PDB entry 9DGG | electron microscopy, 2.98 A resolution | chains A and I of the 12 polymer chains in the assembly

== Chain A ==
Name: Histone H3.2
From: Xenopus laevis
UniProt: P84233 (H32_XENLA); residues 0-135 here correspond to UniProt positions 1-136 (UniProt number = residue number + 1)
Sequence (136 residues; row label = number of the first residue in the row; numbering starts at 0):
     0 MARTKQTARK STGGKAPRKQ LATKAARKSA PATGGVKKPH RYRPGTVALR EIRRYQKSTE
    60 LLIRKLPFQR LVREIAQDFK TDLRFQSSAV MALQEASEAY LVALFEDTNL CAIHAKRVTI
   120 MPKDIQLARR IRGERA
Not modelled in the structure: 0-37, 135
Differences from the reference sequence: engineered mutation Ala102 (Gly103 in P84233)
Swiss-Prot annotation at these positions:
  - modified residue: Arg2 (Asymmetric dimethylarginine), Thr3 (Phosphothreonine), Lys4 (Allysine), Gln5 (5-glutamyl dopamine), Thr6 (Phosphothreonine), Arg8 (Citrulline), Lys9 (N6,N6,N6-trimethyllysine), Ser10 (ADP-ribosylserine), Thr11 (Phosphothreonine), Lys14 (N6-(2-hydroxyisobutyryl)lysine), Arg17 (Asymmetric dimethylarginine), Lys18 (N6-(2-hydroxyisobutyryl)lysine), Lys23 (N6-(2-hydroxyisobutyryl)lysine), Arg26 (Citrulline), Lys27 (N6,N6,N6-trimethyllysine), Ser28 (ADP-ribosylserine), Lys36 (N6,N6,N6-trimethyllysine), Lys37 (N6-methyllysine), Tyr41 (Phosphotyrosine), Lys56 (N6,N6,N6-trimethyllysine) and 8 more in UniProt
  - lipidation: Cys110 (S-palmitoyl cysteine)

== Chain I ==
Molecule: 187-nt DNA strand
From: synthetic construct
Sequence (187 nucleotides; numbered 1 to 187; the number before each row is that of its first residue):
     1 ATCGCGACAC CGGCACTGGA ACAGGATGTA TATATCTGAC ACGTGCCTGG AGACTAGGGA
    61 GTAATCCCCT TGGCGGTTAA AACGCGGGGG ACAGCGCGTA CGTGCGTTTA AGCGGTGCTA
   121 GAGCTGTCTA CGACCAATTG AGCGGCCTCG GCACCGGGAT TCTCCAGGGG ATCGGGCATC
   181 ACCCGAT
Not modelled in the structure: 1-21, 165-187

== Chain A / chain I interface ==
Contacting residue pairs - 24 pairs, chain A then chain I:
  His39(A) with DC164(I), sugar contact
  Arg40(A) with DG86(I), base contact; DC164(I), phosphate contact
  Tyr41(A) with DT163(I), phosphate contact; DC164(I), sugar contact
  Arg42(A) with DG89(I), salt bridge to the phosphate; DC164(I), salt bridge to the phosphate
  Thr45(A) with DT163(I), phosphate contact; DC164(I), hydrogen bond to the phosphate
  Arg63(A) with DA80(I), phosphate contact; DA81(I), salt bridge to the phosphate
  Arg72(A) with DT71(I), salt bridge to the phosphate
  Arg83(A) with DT70(I), phosphate contact; DT71(I), phosphate contact
  Phe84(A) with DT70(I), sugar contact; DT71(I), hydrogen bond to the phosphate
  Gln85(A) with DT70(I), phosphate contact
  Lys115(A) with DA91(I), phosphate contact
  Arg116(A) with DA91(I), phosphate contact; DC92(I), salt bridge to the phosphate
  Val117(A) with DA91(I), hydrogen bond to the phosphate
  Thr118(A) with DA91(I), hydrogen bond to the phosphate
  Met120(A) with DA91(I), phosphate contact; DC92(I), phosphate contact
Also at the interface, not in a pair above, chain A (18 interface residues in all): Pro43, Gln68, Ser86
Also at the interface, not in a pair above, chain I (11 interface residues in all): DG90

== Overview ==
18 residues of chain A face 11 of chain I across their interface; the contacts include 4 hydrogen bonds and 5
salt bridges. Polar contacts include Thr45(A)-DC164(I), Phe84(A)-DT71(I) and Val117(A)-DA91(I).
Chain A is Histone H3.2 (Xenopus laevis) and chain I is a 187-nt DNA strand (synthetic construct); the
structure, ncPRC1RYBP bound to unmodified nucleosome, was determined by electron microscopy.
